Entry 3QRR (X-ray diffraction, 3.10 A resolution); this record covers chains A and B.

== Chain A ==
Molecule: Putative uncharacterized protein TTHB192
From: Thermus thermophilus HB8
UniProt: Q53WG9 (Q53WG9_THET8); numbering as in UniProt (aligned over 1-211)
Amino-acid sequence (267 residues; row label = number of the first residue in the row; numbers below 1 keep their minus sign (Met-55 is residue -55)):
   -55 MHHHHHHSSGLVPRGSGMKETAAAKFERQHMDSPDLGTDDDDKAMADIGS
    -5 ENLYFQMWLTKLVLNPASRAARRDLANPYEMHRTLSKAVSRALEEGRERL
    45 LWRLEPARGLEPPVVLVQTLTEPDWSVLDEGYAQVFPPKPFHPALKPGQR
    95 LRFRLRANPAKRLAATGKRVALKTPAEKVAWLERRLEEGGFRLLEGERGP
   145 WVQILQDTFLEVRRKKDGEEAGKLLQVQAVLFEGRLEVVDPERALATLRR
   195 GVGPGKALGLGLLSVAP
Not modelled in the structure: -55 to -2, 159-167
Construct notes: expression tag (-55 to 0)
Swiss-Prot annotation at these positions:
  - site: Tyr23 (Stabilizes transition-state intermediate)
  - mutagenesis: Tyr23 (Y23F: 97% loss of cleavage activity), Glu24 (E24A: 71% loss of cleavage activity), His26 (H26A: 99.8% loss of cleavage activity, binds RNA normally), Arg27 (R27A: 86% loss of cleavage activity), Ser34 (S34A: 41% loss of cleavage activity), Glu38 (E38A: No effect), Asn102 (N102A: No effect on cleavage, increases enzyme turnover), Arg157 (R157A: 85% loss of cleavage activity), Arg158 (R158A: 64% loss of cleavage activity; 99% loss of cleavage activity), Lys160 (K160A: 45% loss of cleavage activity)

== Chain B ==
Molecule: 18-nt RNA strand
Sequence (18 nucleotides; numbered 4 to 21; the number before each row is that of its first residue):
     4 GUCCCCACGCGUGUGGGX
Modified positions: 23G (guanosine-5'-phosphate-2',3'-cyclic phosphate) at position 21

== Chain A / chain B interface ==
Residue-residue contacts - 18 pairs, chain A then chain B:
  Asn102(A) with U5(B), hydrogen bond to the base
  Arg106(A) with C8(B), base contact; C9(B), base contact
  Lys112(A) with U5(B), sugar contact; C6(B), salt bridge to the phosphate; C7(B), salt bridge to the phosphate
  Arg113(A) with U5(B), hydrogen bond to the sugar; C7(B), base contact
  Val114(A) with U5(B), phosphate contact
  Ala115(A) with U5(B), base contact
  Phe153(A) with G4(B), stacking on the base
  Leu168(A) with C6(B), sugar contact
  Leu169(A) with C6(B), base contact
  Gln170(A) with U5(B), hydrogen bond to the base; C6(B), hydrogen bond to the base
  Val171(A) with C6(B), base contact
  Gln172(A) with G4(B), hydrogen bond to the base; U5(B), base contact
Interface residues without a listed pair, chain A (13 interface residues in all): Ala104

== Overview ==
The interface between chain A and chain B involves 13 residues on one side and 6 on the other, with 5 hydrogen
bonds, 2 salt bridges and 1 aromatic stacking contact. Polar contacts include Asn102(A)-U5(B), Gln170(A)-U5(B)
and Gln170(A)-C6(B).
Here chain A is Putative uncharacterized protein TTHB192 (Thermus thermophilus HB8) and chain B is an 18-nt
RNA strand. Entry 3QRR (Structure of Thermus Thermophilus Cse3 bound to an RNA representing a product complex)
was determined by X-ray diffraction together with 3QRP and 3QRQ from the same study.
